Entry 7W7T (electron microscopy, 3.40 A resolution); this record covers chain A.

Chain A:
Molecule: Sarcoplasmic/endoplasmic reticulum calcium ATPase 2
Source organism: Homo sapiens
Notes: EC 7.2.2.10
Reference sequence: P16615 (AT2A2_HUMAN); numbering as in UniProt (aligned over 1-1042)
Chain sequence (1042 residues; each row starts with the number of its first residue):
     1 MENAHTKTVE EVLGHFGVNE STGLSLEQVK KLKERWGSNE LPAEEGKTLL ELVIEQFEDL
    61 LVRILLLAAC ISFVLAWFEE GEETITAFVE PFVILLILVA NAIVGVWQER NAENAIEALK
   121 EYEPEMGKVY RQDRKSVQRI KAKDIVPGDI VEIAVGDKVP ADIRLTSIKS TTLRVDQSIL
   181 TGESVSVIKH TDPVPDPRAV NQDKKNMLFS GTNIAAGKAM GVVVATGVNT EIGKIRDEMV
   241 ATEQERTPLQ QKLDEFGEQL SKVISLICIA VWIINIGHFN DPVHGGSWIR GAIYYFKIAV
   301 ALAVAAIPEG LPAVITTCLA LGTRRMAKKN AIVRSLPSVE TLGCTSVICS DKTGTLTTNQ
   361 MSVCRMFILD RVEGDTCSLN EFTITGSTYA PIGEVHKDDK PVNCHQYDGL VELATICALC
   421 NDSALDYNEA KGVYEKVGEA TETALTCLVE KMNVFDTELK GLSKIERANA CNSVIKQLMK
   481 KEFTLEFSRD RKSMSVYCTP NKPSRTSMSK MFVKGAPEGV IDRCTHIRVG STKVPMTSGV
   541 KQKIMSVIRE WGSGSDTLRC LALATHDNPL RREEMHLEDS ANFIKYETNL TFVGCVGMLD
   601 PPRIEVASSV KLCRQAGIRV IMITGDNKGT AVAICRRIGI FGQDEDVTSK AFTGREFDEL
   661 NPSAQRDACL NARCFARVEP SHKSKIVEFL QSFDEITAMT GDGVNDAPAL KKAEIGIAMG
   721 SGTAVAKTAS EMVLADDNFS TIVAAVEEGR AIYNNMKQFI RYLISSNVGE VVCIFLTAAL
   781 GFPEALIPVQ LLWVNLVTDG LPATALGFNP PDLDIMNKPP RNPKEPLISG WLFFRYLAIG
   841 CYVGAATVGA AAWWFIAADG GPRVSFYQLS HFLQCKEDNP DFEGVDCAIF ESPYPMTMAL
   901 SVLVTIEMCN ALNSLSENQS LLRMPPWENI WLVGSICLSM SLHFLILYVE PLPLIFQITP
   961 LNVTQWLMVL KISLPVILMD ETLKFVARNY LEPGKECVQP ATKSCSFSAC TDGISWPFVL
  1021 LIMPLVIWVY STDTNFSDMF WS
Not modelled in the structure: 993-1013
Cystine bridges: Cys-875/Cys-887
Ion coordination: Ca2+ site 1: Val-304, Ala-305, Ile-307, Glu-309, Asn-795, Asp-799; beryllium trifluoride ion near Asp-351 (its only coordinating residue here); Mg2+: Asp-351, Thr-353, Asp-702; Ca2+ site 2: Asn-767, Glu-770, Thr-798, Asp-799

In short:
The Ca2+ site 1 is built by Val-304, Ala-305, Ile-307, Glu-309, Asn-795 and Asp-799. The Mg2+ site is built by
Asp-351, Thr-353 and Asp-702.
Chain A is Sarcoplasmic/endoplasmic reticulum calcium ATPase 2 (Homo sapiens); the structure, The E1-BeF3-
2Ca2+ of SERCA2b, was determined by electron microscopy together with 7W7U, 7W7V and 7W7W from the same study.
